Entry 5VHF (electron microscopy, 5.70 A resolution (low resolution: residue-level contacts below are approximate; hydrogen-bond / salt-bridge calls are withheld)); this record covers chains A and F of the 19 polymer chains in the assembly.

Chain A:
Name: 26S proteasome regulatory subunit 7
Organism: Homo sapiens
UniProt: P35998 (PRS7_HUMAN); residues 73-424 here = UniProt positions 73-424
Sequence (352 residues; row label = number of the first residue in the row):
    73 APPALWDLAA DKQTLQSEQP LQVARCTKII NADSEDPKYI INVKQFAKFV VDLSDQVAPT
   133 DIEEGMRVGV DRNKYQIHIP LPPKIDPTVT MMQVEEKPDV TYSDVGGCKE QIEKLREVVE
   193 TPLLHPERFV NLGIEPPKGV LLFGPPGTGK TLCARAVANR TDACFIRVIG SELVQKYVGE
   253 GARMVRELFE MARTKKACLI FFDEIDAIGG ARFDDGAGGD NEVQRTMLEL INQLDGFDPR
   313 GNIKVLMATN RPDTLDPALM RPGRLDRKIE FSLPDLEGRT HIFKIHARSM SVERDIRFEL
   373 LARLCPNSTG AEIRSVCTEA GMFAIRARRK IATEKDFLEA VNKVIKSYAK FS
Unresolved in the structure: 156-158, 283-290

Chain F:
Name: 26S proteasome regulatory subunit 6A
Organism: Homo sapiens
UniProt: P17980 (PRS6A_HUMAN); residues 53-432 here = UniProt positions 53-432
Sequence (380 residues; numbered 53 to 432; the number before each row is that of its first residue):
    53 KIMKSEVLRV THELQAMKDK IKENSEKIKV NKTLPYLVSN VIELLDVDPN DQEEDGANID
   113 LDSQRKGKCA VIKTSTRQTY FLPVIGLVDA EKLKPGDLVG VNKDSYLILE TLPTEYDSRV
   173 KAMEVDERPT EQYSDIGGLD KQIQELVEAI VLPMNHKEKF ENLGIQPPKG VLMYGPPGTG
   233 KTLLARACAA QTKATFLKLA GPQLVQMFIG DGAKLVRDAF ALAKEKAPSI IFIDELDAIG
   293 TKRFDSEKAG DREVQRTMLE LLNQLDGFQP NTQVKVIAAT NRVDILDPAL LRSGRLDRKI
   353 EFPMPNEEAR ARIMQIHSRK MNVSPDVNYE ELARCTDDFN GAQCKAVCVE AGMIALRRGA
   413 TELTHEDYME GILEVQAKKK
Unresolved in the structure: 102-115, 297-299, 429-432

Chain A / chain F interface:
Pairs across the interface (38):
  F118(A) with S127(F)
  A119(A) with S127(F)
  K120(A) with L89(F); V90(F); S127(F); D149(F)
  F121(A) with Y88(F); L89(F)
  V122(A) with P87(F); Y88(F); V90(F); L150(F)
  D124(A) with L86(F)
  Y147(A) with Y88(F); K155(F)
  E189(A) with R409(F)
  F201(A) with L408(F)
  N203(A) with T413(F)
  L204(A) with L408(F); G411(F); T413(F)
  G205(A) with L408(F)
  E207(A) with L408(F)
  P208(A) with L408(F)
  P209(A) with M405(F); L408(F); R409(F)
  K210(A) with M405(F)
  G291(A) with M259(F)
  N293(A) with Q258(F); M259(F)
  R297(A) with R171(F)
  L300(A) with Q255(F)
  D338(A) with E402(F)
  R339(A) with E402(F); I406(F); R409(F); E426(F)
Other interface residues (no listed pair), chain A (28 interface residues in all): A104, K110, I112, V123, R200, I206
Other interface residues (no listed pair), chain F (26 interface residues in all): T85, L164, T166, E167, G404

Summary:
Chain A and chain F form an interface of 28 and 26 residues respectively.
Here chain A is 26S proteasome regulatory subunit 7 and chain F is 26S proteasome regulatory subunit 6A, both
from Homo sapiens. Entry 5VHF (Conformational Landscape of the p28-Bound Human Proteasome Regulatory Particle)
was determined by electron microscopy together with 5VGZ, 5VHH, 5VHI, 5VHJ, 5VHM, 5VHN and 5 further entries
from the same study.
